7AL8 - chains B and N of the 16 polymer chains in the assembly; structure by X-ray diffraction, 2.85 A resolution.

== Chain B (and N) ==
Protein: Cationic trypsin
Source organism: Bos taurus
Notes: EC 3.4.21.4; chain N of this document is another copy of the same molecule, construct and numbering; everything in this record applies to it too
UniProt: P00760 (TRY1_BOVIN); residues 24-246 here = UniProt positions 24-246
Amino-acid sequence (223 residues; row label = number of the first residue in the row):
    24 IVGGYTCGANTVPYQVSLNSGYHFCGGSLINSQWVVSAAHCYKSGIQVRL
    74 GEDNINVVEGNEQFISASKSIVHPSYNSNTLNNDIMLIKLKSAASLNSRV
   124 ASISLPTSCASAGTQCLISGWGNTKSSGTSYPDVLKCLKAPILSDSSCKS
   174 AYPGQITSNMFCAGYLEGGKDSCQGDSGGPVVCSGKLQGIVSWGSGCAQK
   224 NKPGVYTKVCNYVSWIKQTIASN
Disulfides: C30-C160, C48-C64, C132-C233, C139-C206, C171-C185, C196-C220
Swiss-Prot annotation at these positions:
  - active site (Charge relay system): H63, D107, S200
  - binding site (Ca(2+)): E75, N77, V80, E85
  - binding site (substrate): D194, S195, Q197, G198, S200

== Chain B / chain N interface ==
Residue-residue contacts (14; chain B residue first):
  G26(B) - S150(N)
  G27(B) - S150(N)  hydrogen bond (backbone-side chain)
  T147(B) - K148(N)
  K148(B) - T147(N)
  K148(B) - K148(N)
  K148(B) - S153(N)
  S149(B) - G26(N)
  S150(B) - G26(N)
  S150(B) - G27(N)  hydrogen bond (side chain-backbone)
  S153(B) - K148(N)
  S153(B) - S153(N)
  E190(B) - E190(N)
  E190(B) - K223(N)  salt bridge
  K193(B) - Q222(N)
Also at the interface, not in a pair above, chain B (11 interface residues in all): G192, K223
Also at the interface, not in a pair above, chain N (11 interface residues in all): S149, G192

== Overview ==
Chain B and chain N each contribute 11 residues to their interface; the contacts include 2 hydrogen bonds and
1 salt bridge. Among the polar pairs are E190(B)-K223(N) and G27(B)-S150(N). From UniProt: 3 active-site
residues, 4 Ca2+-binding residues and 5 substrate-binding residues on chain B.
Chain B and chain N are both Cationic trypsin (Bos taurus); the structure, Structure of ATSI with bovine
trypsin, was determined by X-ray diffraction.
